1NIK - chains B and I of the 12 polymer chains in the assembly; structure by X-ray diffraction, 4.10 A resolution (low resolution: residue-level contacts below are approximate; hydrogen-bond / salt-bridge calls are withheld).

[Chain B]
Molecule: ORF YOR151c
Organism: Saccharomyces cerevisiae
Notes: EC 2.7.7.6
Reference sequence: P08518 (RPB2_YEAST); residue numbers follow UniProt; this construct covers 1-1224
Chain sequence (1224 residues; numbered 1 to 1224; the number before each row is that of its first residue):
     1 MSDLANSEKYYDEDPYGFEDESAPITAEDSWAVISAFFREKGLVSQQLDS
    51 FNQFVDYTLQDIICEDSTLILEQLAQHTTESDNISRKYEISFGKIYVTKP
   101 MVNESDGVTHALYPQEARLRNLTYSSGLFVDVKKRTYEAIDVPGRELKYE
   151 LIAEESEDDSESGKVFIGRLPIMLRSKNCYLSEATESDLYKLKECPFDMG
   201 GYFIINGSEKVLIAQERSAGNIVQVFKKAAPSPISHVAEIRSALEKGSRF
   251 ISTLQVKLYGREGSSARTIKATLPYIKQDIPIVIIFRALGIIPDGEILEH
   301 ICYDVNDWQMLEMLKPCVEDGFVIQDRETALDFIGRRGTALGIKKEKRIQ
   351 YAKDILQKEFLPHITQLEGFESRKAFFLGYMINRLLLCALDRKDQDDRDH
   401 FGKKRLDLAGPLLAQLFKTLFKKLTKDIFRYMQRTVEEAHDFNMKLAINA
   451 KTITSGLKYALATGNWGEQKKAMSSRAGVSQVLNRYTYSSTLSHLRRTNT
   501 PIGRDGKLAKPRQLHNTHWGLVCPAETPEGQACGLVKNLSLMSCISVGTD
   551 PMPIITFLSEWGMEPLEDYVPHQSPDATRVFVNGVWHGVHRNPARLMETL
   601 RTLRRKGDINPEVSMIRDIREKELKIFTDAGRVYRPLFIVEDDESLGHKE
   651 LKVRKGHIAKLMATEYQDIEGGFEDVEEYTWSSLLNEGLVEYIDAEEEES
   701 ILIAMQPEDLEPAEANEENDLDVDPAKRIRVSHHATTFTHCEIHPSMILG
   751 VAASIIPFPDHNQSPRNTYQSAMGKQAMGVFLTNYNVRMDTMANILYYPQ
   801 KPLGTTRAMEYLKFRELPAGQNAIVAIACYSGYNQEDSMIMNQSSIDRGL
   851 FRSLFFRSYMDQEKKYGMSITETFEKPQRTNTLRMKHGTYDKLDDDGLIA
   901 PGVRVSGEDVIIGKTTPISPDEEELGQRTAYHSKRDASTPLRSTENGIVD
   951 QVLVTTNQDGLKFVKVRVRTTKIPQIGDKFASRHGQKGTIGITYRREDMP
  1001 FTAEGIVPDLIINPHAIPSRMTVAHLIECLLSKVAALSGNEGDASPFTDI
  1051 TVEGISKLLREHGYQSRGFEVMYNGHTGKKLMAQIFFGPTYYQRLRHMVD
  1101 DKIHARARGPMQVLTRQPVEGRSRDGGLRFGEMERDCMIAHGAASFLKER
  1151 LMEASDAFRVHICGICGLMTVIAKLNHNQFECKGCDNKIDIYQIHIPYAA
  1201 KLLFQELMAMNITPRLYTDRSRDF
Disordered / not traced: 1-19, 71-89, 135-163, 336-344, 438-445, 468-476, 503-508, 669-677, 716-721, 920-932
Ion coordination: Zn2+: Cys-1163, Cys-1166, Cys-1182, Cys-1185

[Chain I]
Molecule: DNA-directed RNA polymerase II, chain RPB9
Organism: Saccharomyces cerevisiae
Notes: EC 2.7.7.6
Reference sequence: P27999 (RPB9_YEAST); numbering as in UniProt (aligned over 1-122)
Chain sequence (122 residues; each row starts with the number of its first residue):
     1 MTTFRFCRDCNNMLYPREDKENNRLLFECRTCSYVEEAGSPLVYRHELIT
    51 NIGETAGVVQDIGSDPTLPRSDRECPKCHSRENVFFQSQQRRKDTSMVLF
   101 FVCLSCSHIFTSDQKNKRTQFS
Disordered / not traced: 1, 121-122
Ion coordination: Zn2+ site 1: Cys-7, Cys-10, Cys-29, Cys-32; Zn2+ site 2: Cys-75, Cys-78, Cys-103, Cys-106
Curated features (UniProtKB/Swiss-Prot):
  - zinc finger: Cys-7 to Cys-32 (C4-type), Ser-71 to Thr-111 (TFIIS-type)
  - binding site (Zn(2+)): Cys-7, Cys-10, Cys-29, Cys-32, Cys-75, Cys-78, Cys-103, Cys-106
  - modified residue: Ser-40 (Phosphoserine)

[Interface between chain B and chain I]
Contacting residue pairs (37; chain B residue first):
  Pro-293(B) / Asn-12(I)
  Asp-294(B) / Asn-11(I)
  Asp-294(B) / Asn-12(I)
  Asp-294(B) / Met-13(I)
  Asp-294(B) / Tyr-15(I)
  Gly-295(B) / Phe-6(I)
  Glu-296(B) / Asn-11(I)
  Trp-308(B) / Thr-2(I)
  Trp-308(B) / Arg-45(I)
  Trp-308(B) / Glu-47(I)
  Gln-309(B) / Thr-50(I)
  Gln-309(B) / Ile-52(I)
  Leu-311(B) / Phe-4(I)
  Glu-312(B) / Tyr-44(I)
  Phe-322(B) / Arg-30(I)
  Gln-325(B) / Asn-12(I)
  Asp-391(B) / Gln-90(I)
  Asp-391(B) / Arg-91(I)
  Asp-391(B) / Arg-92(I)
  Arg-392(B) / Ile-52(I)
  Arg-392(B) / Gln-89(I)
  Asp-394(B) / Arg-91(I)
  Arg-617(B) / Asp-61(I)
  Ile-619(B) / Asp-61(I)
  Ile-619(B) / Ile-62(I)
  Ile-619(B) / Ser-64(I)
  Ile-619(B) / Asp-65(I)
  Arg-620(B) / Gly-57(I)
  Arg-620(B) / Asp-65(I)
  Arg-620(B) / Leu-68(I)
  Arg-620(B) / Phe-86(I)
  Arg-620(B) / Gln-89(I)
  Lys-622(B) / Val-59(I)
  Glu-699(B) / Thr-67(I)
  Ser-700(B) / Pro-66(I)
  Thr-737(B) / Pro-66(I)
  Thr-739(B) / Pro-66(I)
Interface residues without a listed pair, chain B (31 interface residues in all): Glu-262, Leu-298, Asp-307, Lys-315, Val-318, Glu-319, Lys-393, Ala-594, Ile-701, Leu-702
Interface residues without a listed pair, chain I (33 interface residues in all): Thr-3, Cys-10, Thr-31, Val-43, His-46, Arg-70

[In short]
Chain B and chain I form an interface of 31 and 33 residues respectively. Cys-1163(B), Cys-1166(B),
Cys-1182(B) and Cys-1185(B) coordinate Zn2+. Cys-7(I), Cys-10(I), Cys-29(I) and Cys-32(I) form the Zn2+ site
1. Curated annotation (UniProt) lists 8 Zn2+-binding residues on chain I.
Chain B is ORF YOR151c and chain I is DNA-directed RNA polymerase II, chain RPB9, both from Saccharomyces
cerevisiae; the structure, Wild Type RNA Polymerase II, was determined by X-ray diffraction.
